4GBA - chains A and F; structure by X-ray diffraction, 2.40 A resolution.

# Chain A
Molecule: DCN1-like protein 3
Source organism: Homo sapiens
Reference sequence: Q8IWE4 (DCNL3_HUMAN); residues 86-304 here = UniProt positions 86-304
Sequence (221 residues; each row starts with the number of its first residue):
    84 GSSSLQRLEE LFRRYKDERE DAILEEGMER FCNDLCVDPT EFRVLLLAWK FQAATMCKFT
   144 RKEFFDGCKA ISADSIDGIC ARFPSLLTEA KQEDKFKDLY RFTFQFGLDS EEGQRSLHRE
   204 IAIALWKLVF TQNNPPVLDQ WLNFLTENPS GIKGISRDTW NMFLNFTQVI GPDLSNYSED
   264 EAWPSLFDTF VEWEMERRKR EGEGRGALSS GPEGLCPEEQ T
Disordered / not traced: 84-88, 285-304
Sequence notes: expression tag (84-85)
Curated features (UniProtKB/Swiss-Prot):
  - natural variant: Ser239 (S239F: In a cancer; uncertain significance)
  - mutagenesis: Asp241 (D241A: Loss of interaction with CUL1, CUL2, CUL3, CULA4, CULA5, CAND1 and RBX1; when associated with R-265 and A-271. Does not affect both nucleus and cytoplasm localization ...), Ala265 (A265R: Loss of CAND1-, CUL1-, CUL3- and RBX1-binding. Loss of function of inhibition of DCUN1D1-mediated CUL1 neddylation, but no effect on localization at the cell membrane ...), Asp271 (D271A: Loss of interaction with CUL1, CUL2, CUL3, CULA4, CULA5 CALD1 and RBX1; when associated with A-241 and R-265. Does not affect both nucleus and cytoplasm localization ...)
From the paper describing this entry:
  - specificity-determining residues: Glu108
  - mutagenesis - E108I: increased catalytic activity on UBC12NAc
  - mutagenesis - E108I: unchanged catalytic activity on UBE2FNAc

# Chain F
Molecule: NEDD8-conjugating enzyme UBE2F
Reference sequence: Q969M7 (UBE2F_HUMAN); residue numbers follow UniProt; this construct covers 1-25
Sequence (25 residues; each row starts with the number of its first residue):
     1 XLTLASKLKR DDGLKGSRTA ATASD
Disordered / not traced: 10-25
Sequence notes: acetylation (1)
Modified / non-standard residues: AME (N-acetylmethionine) at position 1

# How chain A and chain F interact
Residue-residue contacts (24):
  Glu108(A) - Leu4(F)
  Glu108(A) - Lys7(F)
  Glu108(A) - Leu8(F)
  Met111(A) - AME_1(F)
  Glu112(A) - Leu4(F)
  Pro122(A) - AME_1(F)  hydrogen bond (backbone-backbone)
  Pro122(A) - Leu4(F)  hydrophobic
  Thr123(A) - AME_1(F)
  Thr123(A) - Leu2(F)
  Val127(A) - AME_1(F)
  Leu128(A) - AME_1(F)
  Ala131(A) - AME_1(F)
  Met139(A) - AME_1(F)
  Met139(A) - Leu2(F)
  Met139(A) - Thr3(F)
  Cys140(A) - AME_1(F)
  Cys140(A) - Thr3(F)  hydrogen bond
  Cys140(A) - Leu4(F)  hydrogen bond (side chain-backbone)
  Phe142(A) - AME_1(F)
  Phe189(A) - AME_1(F)
  Glu194(A) - Lys7(F)  salt bridge
  Ala207(A) - Leu2(F)  hydrophobic
  Leu208(A) - Leu2(F)  hydrophobic
  Leu211(A) - AME_1(F)
Other interface residues (no listed pair), chain A (19 interface residues in all): Glu109, Glu124, Ile204
The authors on this interface:
  - specific contacts: Glu108(A)-Leu4(F) (hydrophobic contact), Glu108(A)-Lys7(F) (hydrophobic contact), Glu108(A)-Leu8(F) (hydrophobic contact), Met111(A)-AME_1(F) (hydrophobic contact), Pro122(A)-AME_1(F) (hydrophobic contact), Thr123(A)-AME_1(F) (hydrophobic contact), Val127(A)-AME_1(F), Leu128(A)-AME_1(F), Ala131(A)-AME_1(F) (hydrophobic contact), Cys140(A)-AME_1(F) (hydrophobic contact), Phe142(A)-AME_1(F) (hydrophobic contact), Phe189(A)-AME_1(F) (hydrophobic contact), Leu211(A)-AME_1(F)

# Summary
The interface between chain A and chain F involves 19 residues on one side and 6 on the other; the contacts
include 3 hydrogen bonds and 1 salt bridge. Polar contacts include Glu194(A)-Lys7(F), Cys140(A)-Thr3(F) and
Cys140(A)-Leu4(F). The authors report hydrophobic contacts between Glu108(A) and Leu4(F), Glu108(A) and
Lys7(F) and Glu108(A) and Leu8(F) among others; contacts between Val127(A) and AME_1(F), Leu128(A) and
AME_1(F) and Leu211(A) and AME_1(F). From the paper: E108I of chain A increases catalytic activity on
UBC12NAc; the specificity determinant Glu108(A).
Chain A is DCN1-like protein 3 (Homo sapiens) and chain F is NEDD8-conjugating enzyme UBE2F; the structure,
DCNL complex with N-terminally acetylated NEDD8 E2 peptide, was determined by X-ray diffraction.
